1KEG - chains A and H of the 3 polymer chains in the assembly; structure by X-ray diffraction, 2.40 A resolution.

Chain A:
Molecule: 4-nt DNA strand
Sequence (4 nucleotides; row label = number of the first residue in the row):
     1 TXTT
Modified residues: 64T (5-hydroxy-thymidine-5'-monophosphate) at position 2

Chain H:
Molecule: Anti-(6-4) photoproduct antibody 64M-2 Fab (heavy chain)
Source organism: Mus musculus
Notes: antibody fragment or engineered binder
Chain sequence (220 residues; numbered 1 to 228 plus 7 insertion-coded residues; 15 numbers in that range are skipped by the numbering (no residue carries them; nothing is unmodelled there); the number before each row is that of its first residue; a row labelled like 82A-82C holds insertion residues (82A, then the next letters in order)):
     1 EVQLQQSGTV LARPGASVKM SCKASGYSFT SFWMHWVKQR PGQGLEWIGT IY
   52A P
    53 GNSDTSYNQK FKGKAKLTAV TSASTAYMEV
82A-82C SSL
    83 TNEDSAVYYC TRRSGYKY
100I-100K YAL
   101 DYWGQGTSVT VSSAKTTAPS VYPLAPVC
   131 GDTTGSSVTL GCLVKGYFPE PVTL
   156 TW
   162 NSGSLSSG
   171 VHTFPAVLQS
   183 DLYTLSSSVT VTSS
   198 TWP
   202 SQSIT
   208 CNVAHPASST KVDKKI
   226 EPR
Not modelled in the structure: 131-134
Disulfide bonds: Cys22-Cys92, Cys142-Cys208

Interface between chain A and chain H:
Contacting residue pairs (12; chain A residue first):
  DT1(A) - Tyr100I(H)  stacking on the base
  64T_2(A) - Trp33(H)  base contact
  64T_2(A) - Arg95(H)  base contact
  64T_2(A) - Ser96(H)  base contact
  64T_2(A) - Gly97(H)  base contact
  64T_2(A) - Tyr100I(H)  base contact
  64T_2(A) - Ala100J(H)  base contact
  DT3(A) - Trp33(H)  base contact
  DT3(A) - His35(H)  hydrogen bond to the base
  DT3(A) - Ser58(H)  phosphate contact
  DT3(A) - Arg95(H)  base contact
  DT4(A) - Ser58(H)  hydrogen bond to the phosphate
Other interface residues (no listed pair), chain H (10 interface residues in all): Thr50, Tyr98

In short:
4 residues of chain A face 10 of chain H across their interface, with 2 hydrogen bonds and 1 aromatic stacking
contact. Among the polar pairs are DT3(A)-His35(H) and DT4(A)-Ser58(H).
Here chain A is a 4-nt DNA strand and chain H is Anti-(6-4) photoproduct antibody 64M-2 Fab (heavy chain) (Mus
musculus). Entry 1KEG (Antibody 64M-2 Fab complexed with dTT(6-4)TT) was determined by X-ray diffraction.
